Entry 6RVX (electron microscopy, 3.61 A resolution); this record covers chains A and B of the 3 polymer chains in the assembly.

Chain A (and B):
Protein: Neutral amino acid transporter B(0)
Organism: Homo sapiens
Notes: chain B of this document is another copy of the same molecule, construct and numbering; everything in this record applies to it too
UniProtKB: Q15758 (AAAT_HUMAN); numbering as in UniProt (aligned over 1-541)
Sequence (547 residues; numbered 1 to 547; the number before each row is that of its first residue):
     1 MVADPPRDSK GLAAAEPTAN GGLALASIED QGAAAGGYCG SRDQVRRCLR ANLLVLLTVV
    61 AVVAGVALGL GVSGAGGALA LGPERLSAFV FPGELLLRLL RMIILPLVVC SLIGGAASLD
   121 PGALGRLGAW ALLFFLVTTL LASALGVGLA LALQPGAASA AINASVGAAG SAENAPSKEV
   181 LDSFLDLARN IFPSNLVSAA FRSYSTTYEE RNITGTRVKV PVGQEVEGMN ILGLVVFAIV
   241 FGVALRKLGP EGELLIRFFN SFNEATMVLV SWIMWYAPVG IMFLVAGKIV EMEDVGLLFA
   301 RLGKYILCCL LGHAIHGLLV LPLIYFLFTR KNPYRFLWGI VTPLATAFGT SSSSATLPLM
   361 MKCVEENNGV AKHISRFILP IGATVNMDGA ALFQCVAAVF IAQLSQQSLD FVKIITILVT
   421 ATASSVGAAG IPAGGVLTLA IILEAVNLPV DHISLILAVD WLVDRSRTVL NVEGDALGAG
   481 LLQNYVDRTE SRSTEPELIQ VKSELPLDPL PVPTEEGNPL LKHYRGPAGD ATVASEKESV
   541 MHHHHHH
Unresolved in the structure: 1-42, 160-176, 490-547
Construct notes: engineered mutation Arg467 (Cys in Q15758); expression tag (542-547)
UniProt features mapped onto this chain:
  - binding site (Na(+)): Gly382, Thr384, Asn386, Asn471, Asp475
  - modified residue: Met1 (N-acetylmethionine), Ser493 (Phosphoserine), Thr494 (Phosphothreonine), Ser503 (Phosphoserine), Ser535 (Phosphoserine), Ser539 (Phosphoserine)
  - glycosylation (N-linked (GlcNAc...) asparagine): Asn163, Asn212
Reported in the primary citation:
  - mutagenesis - C467R: abolished catalytic activity on glutamine
  - mutagenesis - C467R: increased catalytic activity on aspartate

How chain A and chain B interact:
Pairs across the interface (54; chain A residue first):
  Asp182(A) with Arg85(B)
  Leu185(A) with Ser87(B)
  Ala188(A) with Phe91(B), hydrophobic; Leu95(B)
  Arg189(A) with Ser87(B); Phe91(B); Glu94(B), salt bridge; Arg98(B), hydrogen bond (backbone-side chain)
  Phe192(A) with Leu95(B), hydrophobic; Arg98(B); Leu99(B), hydrophobic
  Pro193(A) with Arg98(B); Met102(B)
  Ser194(A) with Arg98(B); Arg101(B); Met102(B), hydrogen bond (backbone-backbone)
  Asn195(A) with Ala200(B), hydrogen bond (side chain-backbone); Phe201(B)
  Leu196(A) with Met102(B), hydrophobic; Leu105(B)
  Val197(A) with Leu105(B), hydrophobic; Val197(B); Ala200(B), hydrophobic
  Ser198(A) with Phe201(B)
  Phe201(A) with Phe201(B), hydrophobic
  Arg202(A) with Phe201(B); Glu227(B), salt bridge
  Tyr204(A) with Arg98(B)
  Val220(A) with Pro83(B), hydrophobic
  Val240(A) with Leu269(B), hydrophobic; Trp272(B)
  Phe241(A) with Phe262(B), hydrophobic; Ala265(B)
  Val243(A) with Trp272(B), hydrophobic
  Ala244(A) with Val268(B), hydrophobic; Leu269(B), hydrophobic; Trp272(B)
  Leu245(A) with Ala265(B), hydrophobic
  Lys247(A) with Val268(B); Trp272(B)
  Leu248(A) with Ser261(B); Glu264(B); Ala265(B)
  Glu251(A) with Asn260(B); Ser261(B), hydrogen bond (backbone-side chain); Glu264(B)
  Gly252(A) with Ser261(B)
  Leu254(A) with Leu254(B), hydrophobic; Arg257(B); Phe258(B)
  Leu255(A) with Phe258(B), hydrophobic; Ser261(B); Phe262(B), hydrophobic
  Phe258(A) with Phe258(B), hydrophobic
Other interface residues (no listed pair), chain A (30 interface residues in all): Pro221, Phe237, Phe259
Other interface residues (no listed pair), chain B (29 interface residues in all): Ala88, Pro106, Met229

Summary:
30 residues of chain A and 29 residues of chain B are in contact, with 4 hydrogen bonds and 2 salt bridges.
Polar pairs include Arg189(A)-Glu94(B), Arg202(A)-Glu227(B) and Arg189(A)-Arg98(B). The paper reports that
C467R of chain A abolishes catalytic activity on glutamine; C467R of chain A increases catalytic activity on
aspartate.
Both chains are Neutral amino acid transporter B(0) (Homo sapiens). Entry 6RVX (Inward-open structure of the
ASCT2 (SLC1A5) mutant C467R in presence of TBOA) was determined by electron microscopy together with 6RVY from
the same study.
